PDB entry 8W5Q | electron microscopy, 4.10 A resolution (low resolution: residue-level contacts below are approximate; hydrogen-bond / salt-bridge calls are withheld) | chains C and c of the 4 polymer chains in the assembly

[Chain C (and c)]
Name: Minor capsid protein A1
From: Escherichia phage Qbeta
Notes: chain c of this document is another copy of the same molecule, construct and numbering; everything in this record applies to it too
UniProt: Q8LTE1 (A1_BPQBE); residues 0-132 here correspond to UniProt positions 1-133 (UniProt number = residue number + 1)
Amino-acid sequence (133 residues; row label = number of the first residue in the row; numbering starts at 0):
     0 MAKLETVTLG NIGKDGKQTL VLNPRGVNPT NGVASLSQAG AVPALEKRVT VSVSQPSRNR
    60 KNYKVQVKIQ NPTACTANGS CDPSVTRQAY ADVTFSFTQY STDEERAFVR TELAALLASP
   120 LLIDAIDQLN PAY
Not modelled in the structure: 0, 56-60, 132 (chain c: 0, 56-59)

[Chain C / chain c interface]
Pairs across the interface (100; chain C residue first):
  Ala-1(C) with Asp-123(c); Asn-129(c); Ala-131(c); Tyr-132(c)
  Lys-2(C) with Tyr-132(c)
  Leu-3(C) with Ala-131(c); Tyr-132(c)
  Leu-8(C) with Glu-111(c); Ala-114(c); Leu-115(c)
  Ile-11(C) with Phe-107(c); Thr-110(c); Glu-111(c); Ala-114(c)
  Gly-12(C) with Thr-110(c)
  Lys-13(C) with Ala-106(c)
  Gln-17(C) with Phe-107(c)
  Leu-19(C) with Phe-107(c); Glu-111(c)
  Lys-46(C) with Phe-107(c)
  Val-48(C) with Glu-111(c); Leu-115(c)
  Ile-68(C) with Glu-111(c); Leu-112(c)
  Asn-70(C) with Phe-107(c); Val-108(c)
  Arg-86(C) with Thr-97(c); Tyr-99(c); Glu-104(c)
  Ala-88(C) with Phe-96(c)
  Tyr-89(C) with Phe-94(c); Ser-95(c)
  Ala-90(C) with Thr-93(c); Phe-94(c)
  Asp-91(C) with Asp-91(c); Val-92(c); Thr-93(c)
  Val-92(C) with Asp-91(c); Val-92(c)
  Thr-93(C) with Ala-90(c); Asp-91(c)
  Phe-94(C) with Ala-90(c); Ile-125(c)
  Ser-95(C) with Tyr-89(c)
  Thr-97(C) with Arg-86(c)
  Tyr-99(C) with Arg-86(c)
  Asp-102(C) with Lys-13(c)
  Glu-103(C) with Lys-13(c)
  Glu-104(C) with Thr-72(c); Arg-86(c)
  Arg-105(C) with Ile-125(c); Asp-126(c)
  Ala-106(C) with Lys-13(c); Asp-126(c)
  Phe-107(C) with Ile-11(c); Gly-12(c); Leu-19(c); Lys-46(c); Asn-70(c)
  Val-108(C) with Asn-70(c)
  Arg-109(C) with Leu-116(c); Ile-122(c); Ile-125(c); Asp-126(c)
  Thr-110(C) with Ile-11(c); Gly-12(c)
  Glu-111(C) with Leu-8(c); Val-48(c); Ile-68(c)
  Leu-112(C) with Ile-68(c); Val-92(c); Leu-116(c)
  Ala-113(C) with Leu-116(c)
  Ala-114(C) with Leu-8(c); Ile-11(c)
  Leu-115(C) with Leu-8(c); Ile-68(c)
  Leu-116(C) with Arg-109(c); Leu-112(c); Ala-113(c)
  Ser-118(C) with Val-6(c)
  Leu-120(C) with Leu-3(c); Leu-35(c)
  Ile-122(C) with Arg-109(c)
  Asp-123(C) with Ala-1(c)
  Ile-125(C) with Phe-96(c); Arg-105(c); Arg-109(c)
  Asp-126(C) with Asp-102(c); Arg-105(c); Ala-106(c); Arg-109(c)
  Leu-128(C) with Val-52(c); Tyr-62(c); Val-64(c); Arg-105(c)
  Pro-130(C) with Ala-1(c); Val-52(c)
  Ala-131(C) with Ala-1(c); Leu-3(c)
Also at the interface, not in a pair above, chain C (59 interface residues in all): Val-6, Val-52, Tyr-62, Val-64, Val-66, Thr-72, Ser-100, Thr-101, Pro-119, Leu-121, Asn-129
Also at the interface, not in a pair above, chain c (63 interface residues in all): Glu-4, Gln-17, Leu-21, Val-26, Val-50, Val-66, Gln-87, Ala-88, Ser-100, Leu-120, Leu-121, Ala-124, Leu-128, Pro-130

[In short]
The interface between chain C and chain c involves 59 residues on one side and 63 on the other.
Chain C and chain c are both Minor capsid protein A1 (Escherichia phage Qbeta); the structure, Cryo-EM
structure of Qb-Ab45, was determined by electron microscopy together with 8W5D, 8W5E, 8W5F, 8W5G, 8W5L, 8W5M
and 8 further entries from the same study.
